1L3V - chains B and A of the 3 polymer chains in the assembly; structure by X-ray diffraction, 1.71 A resolution.

Chain B:
Molecule: 15-nt DNA strand
Sequence (15 nucleotides; row label = number of the first residue in the row):
    20 GCGATCACGT ACGTC

Chain A:
Protein: DNA Polymerase I
Source organism: Geobacillus stearothermophilus
Notes: EC 2.7.7.7; fragment: Bacillus Fragment (analogous to the E. coli Klenow Fragment)
UniProt: P52026 (DPO1_BACST); numbering as in UniProt (aligned over 304-876)
Chain sequence (580 residues; row label = number of the first residue in the row):
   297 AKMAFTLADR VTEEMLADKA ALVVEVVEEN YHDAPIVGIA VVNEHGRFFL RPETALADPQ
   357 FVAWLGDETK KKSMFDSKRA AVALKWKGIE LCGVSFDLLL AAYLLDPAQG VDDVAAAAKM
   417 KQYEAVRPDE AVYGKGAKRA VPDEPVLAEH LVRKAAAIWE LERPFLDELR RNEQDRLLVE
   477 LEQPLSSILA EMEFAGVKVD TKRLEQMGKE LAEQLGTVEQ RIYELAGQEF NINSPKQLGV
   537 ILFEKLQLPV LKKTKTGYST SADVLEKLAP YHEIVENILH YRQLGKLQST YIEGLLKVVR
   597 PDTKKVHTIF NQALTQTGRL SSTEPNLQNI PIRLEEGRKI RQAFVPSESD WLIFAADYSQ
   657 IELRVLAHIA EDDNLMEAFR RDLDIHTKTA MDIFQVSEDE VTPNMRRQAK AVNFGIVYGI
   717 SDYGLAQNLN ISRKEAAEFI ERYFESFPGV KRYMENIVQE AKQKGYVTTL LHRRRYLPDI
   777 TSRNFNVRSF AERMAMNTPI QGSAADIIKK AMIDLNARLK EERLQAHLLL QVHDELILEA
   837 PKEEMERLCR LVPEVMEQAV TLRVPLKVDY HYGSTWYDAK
UniProt features mapped onto this chain:
  - natural variant: Arg306 (S306R: In strain: X; this construct carries the variant), Glu309 (D309E: In strain: X; this construct carries the variant), Val320 (V320L: In strain: X), Asp329 (H329D: In strain: X; this construct carries the variant), His341 (R341H: In strain: X; this construct carries the variant), Gln356 (K356Q: In strain: X; this construct carries the variant), Val358 (L358V: In strain: X; this construct carries the variant), Ser369 (T369S: In strain: X; this construct carries the variant), Cys388 (R388C: In strain: X; this construct carries the variant), Ser391 (V391S: In strain: X; this construct carries the variant), Ala411 (A411R: In strain: X), Ala413 (V413A: In strain: X; this construct carries the variant), 33 further natural variant entries in UniProt
Metal / ion sites: Mg2+: Asp653, Tyr654, Asp830

How chain B and chain A interact:
Pairs across the interface - 32 pairs, chain B then chain A:
  DT24(B) - Ala433(A)  phosphate contact
  DC25(B) - Ala433(A)  hydrogen bond to the phosphate
  DC25(B) - Lys434(A)  salt bridge to the phosphate
  DG28(B) - Thr552(A)  hydrogen bond to the phosphate
  DT29(B) - Thr550(A)  hydrogen bond to the phosphate
  DT29(B) - Lys551(A)  hydrogen bond to the phosphate
  DT29(B) - Thr552(A)  hydrogen bond to the phosphate
  DA30(B) - Thr550(A)  phosphate contact
  DA30(B) - Ser555(A)  phosphate contact
  DA30(B) - Thr556(A)  hydrogen bond to the phosphate
  DA30(B) - Ser557(A)  hydrogen bond to the phosphate
  DA30(B) - Arg578(A)  hydrogen bond to the phosphate
  DA30(B) - Lys582(A)  base contact
  DC31(B) - Ser557(A)  phosphate contact
  DC31(B) - Ala558(A)  hydrogen bond to the phosphate
  DC31(B) - Arg578(A)  salt bridge to the phosphate
  DC31(B) - Lys582(A)  hydrogen bond to the base
  DG32(B) - Lys582(A)  sugar contact
  DG32(B) - Tyr587(A)  hydrogen bond to the sugar
  DG32(B) - Asn625(A)  hydrogen bond to the base
  DG32(B) - Pro627(A)  phosphate contact
  DT33(B) - Gln624(A)  sugar contact
  DT33(B) - Asn625(A)  sugar contact
  DT33(B) - Ile626(A)  sugar contact
  DT33(B) - Pro627(A)  phosphate contact
  DT33(B) - Ile628(A)  hydrogen bond to the phosphate
  DT33(B) - Arg629(A)  hydrogen bond to the phosphate
  DC34(B) - Arg615(A)  hydrogen bond to the base
  DC34(B) - Ile628(A)  phosphate contact
  DC34(B) - Val828(A)  sugar contact
  DC34(B) - His829(A)  sugar contact
  DC34(B) - Asp830(A)  phosphate contact
Interface residues without a listed pair, chain B (10 interface residues in all): DA26
Interface residues without a listed pair, chain A (29 interface residues in all): Lys431, Gly432, Tyr554, Gln579, Asn622, Arg637, Glu831

Summary:
The interface between chain B and chain A involves 10 residues on one side and 29 on the other; the contacts
include 15 hydrogen bonds and 2 salt bridges. Polar pairs include DC31(B)-Lys582(A), DG32(B)-Asn625(A) and
DC34(B)-Arg615(A). Asp653(A), Tyr654(A) and Asp830(A) coordinate Mg2+.
Chain B is a 15-nt DNA strand and chain A is DNA Polymerase I (Geobacillus stearothermophilus); the structure,
Crystal Structure of Bacillus DNA Polymerase I Fragment product complex with 15 base pairs of duplex ..., was
determined by X-ray diffraction, deposited together with 1L3S, 1L3T, 1L3U, 1L5U and 1LV5.
